4R2S - chains A and B of the 3 polymer chains in the assembly; structure by X-ray diffraction, 2.49 A resolution.

Chain A:
Protein: Wilms tumor protein, isoform 4/CRA_a
Source organism: Homo sapiens
Notes: fragment: Zinc Finger 2-4
UniProtKB: P19544 (WT1_HUMAN); numbering as in UniProt (aligned over 350-437)
Sequence (93 residues; row label = number of the first residue in the row):
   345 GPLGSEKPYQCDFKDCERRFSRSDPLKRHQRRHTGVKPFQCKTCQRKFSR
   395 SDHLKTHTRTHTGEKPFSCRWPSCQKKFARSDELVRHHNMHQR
Disordered / not traced: 345-348
Differences from the reference sequence: expression tag (345-349); engineered mutation Pro369 (Gln in P19544)
Ion coordination: Zn2+ site 1: Cys355, Cys360, His373, His377; Zn2+ site 2: Cys385, Cys388, His401, His405; Zn2+ site 3: Cys413, Cys418, His431, His435
UniProt features mapped onto this chain:
  - zinc finger: Tyr353 to His377 (C2H2-type 2), Phe383 to His405 (C2H2-type 3)
  - region (Important for interaction with target DNA): Ser367 to Lys381, Ser393 to His401
Reported in the primary citation:
  - mutagenesis - E427Q: unchanged binding to 5hmCx2 or 5fCx2
  - mutagenesis - E427Q: increased binding to 5caCx2

Chain B:
Molecule: 11-nt DNA strand
Sequence (11 nucleotides; each row starts with the number of its first residue):
     1 AGCGTGGGCGT
Modified positions: 5CM (5-methyl-2'-deoxy-cytidine-5'-monophosphate) at position 9

Interface between chain A and chain B:
Pairs across the interface (32; chain A residue first):
  Lys351(A) with DG8(B), salt bridge to the phosphate
  Arg362(A) with DG7(B), hydrogen bond to the phosphate
  Phe364(A) with DG7(B), phosphate contact; DG8(B), phosphate contact
  Arg366(A) with 5CM_9(B), base contact; DG10(B), hydrogen bond to the base; DT11(B), hydrogen bond to the base
  Pro369(A) with 5CM_9(B), base contact
  Arg372(A) with DG7(B), base contact; DG8(B), hydrogen bond to the base; 5CM_9(B), base contact
  His373(A) with DG7(B), salt bridge to the phosphate
  Arg376(A) with DG6(B), hydrogen bond to the phosphate; DG7(B), salt bridge to the phosphate
  Lys381(A) with DT5(B), salt bridge to the phosphate
  Arg390(A) with DG4(B), hydrogen bond to the phosphate; DT5(B), salt bridge to the phosphate
  Phe392(A) with DT5(B), phosphate contact
  Ser393(A) with DG6(B), hydrogen bond to the phosphate
  Arg394(A) with DG6(B), hydrogen bond to the base; DG7(B), hydrogen bond to the base
  His397(A) with DT5(B), stacking on the base; DG6(B), hydrogen bond to the base
  His401(A) with DG4(B), salt bridge to the phosphate
  Thr404(A) with DC3(B), phosphate contact
  Arg424(A) with DC3(B), base contact; DG4(B), hydrogen bond to the base; DT5(B), hydrogen bond to the base
  Glu427(A) with DC3(B), base contact
  Arg430(A) with DA1(B), base contact; DG2(B), hydrogen bond to the base; DC3(B), base contact
Also at the interface, not in a pair above, chain A (23 interface residues in all): Arg363, Ser365, Thr400, Asp426

In short:
The interface between chain A and chain B involves 23 residues on one side and 11 on the other, with 13
hydrogen bonds, 6 salt bridges and 1 aromatic stacking contact. Among the polar pairs are Arg366(A)-DG10(B),
Arg366(A)-DT11(B) and Arg372(A)-DG8(B). From the paper: E427Q of chain A increases binding to 5caCx2; E427Q of
chain A leaves binding to 5hmCx2 or 5fCx2 unchanged.
Chain A is Wilms tumor protein, isoform 4/CRA_a (Homo sapiens) and chain B is an 11-nt DNA strand; the
structure, Wilms Tumor Protein (WT1) Q369P zinc fingers in complex with methylated DNA, was determined by
X-ray diffraction together with 4R2A, 4R2C, 4R2D, 4R2E, 4R2P, 4R2Q and 4R2R from the same study.
